Entry 7EYB (electron microscopy, 3.70 A resolution); this record covers chains a and C of the 20 polymer chains in the assembly.

Chain a:
Name: Internal virion protein gp14
From: Escherichia phage T7
Reference sequence: P03724 (GP14_BPT7); numbering as in UniProt (aligned over 1-196)
Amino-acid sequence (196 residues; numbered 1 to 196; the number before each row is that of its first residue):
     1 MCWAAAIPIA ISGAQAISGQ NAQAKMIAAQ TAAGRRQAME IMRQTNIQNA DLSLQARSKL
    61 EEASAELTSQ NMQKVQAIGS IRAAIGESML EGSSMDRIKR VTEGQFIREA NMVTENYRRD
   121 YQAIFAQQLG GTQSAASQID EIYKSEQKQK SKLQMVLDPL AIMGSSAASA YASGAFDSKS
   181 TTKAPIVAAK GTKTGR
Disordered / not traced: 79-196

Chain C:
Name: Internal virion protein gp15
From: Escherichia phage T7
Reference sequence: P03725 (GP15_BPT7); residues 1-747 here = UniProt positions 1-747
Amino-acid sequence (747 residues; row label = number of the first residue in the row):
     1 MSKIESALQA AQPGLSRLRG GAGGMGYRAA TTQAEQPRSS LLDTIGRFAK AGADMYTAKE
    61 QRARDLADER SNEIIRKLTP EQRREALNNG TLLYQDDPYA MEALRVKTGR NAAYLVDDDV
   121 MQKIKEGVFR TREEMEEYRH SRLQEGAKVY AEQFGIDPED VDYQRGFNGD ITERNISLYG
   181 AHDNFLSQQA QKGAIMNSRV ELNGVLQDPD MLRRPDSADF FEKYIDNGLV TGAIPSDAQA
   241 TQLISQAFSD ASSRAGGADF LMRVGDKKVT LNGATTTYRE LIGEEQWNAL MVTAQRSQFE
   301 TDAKLNEQYR LKINSALNQE DPRTAWEMLQ GIKAELDKVQ PDEQMTPQRE WLISAQEQVQ
   361 NQMNAWTKAQ AKALDDSMKS MNKLDVIDKQ FQKRINGEWV STDFKDMPVN ENTGEFKHSD
   421 MVNYANKKLA EIDSMDIPDG AKDAMKLKYL QADSKDGAFR TAIGTMVTDA GQEWSAAVIN
   481 GKLPERTPAM DALRRIRNAD PQLIAALYPD QAELFLTMDM MDKQGIDPQV ILDADRLTVK
   541 RSKEQRFEDD KAFESALNAS KAPEIARMPA SLRESARKIY DSVKYRSGNE SMAMEQMTKF
   601 LKESTYTFTG DDVDGDTVGV IPKNMMQVNS DPKSWEQGRD ILEEARKGII ASNPWITNKQ
   661 LTMYSQGDSI YLMDTTGQVR VRYDKELLSK VWSENQKKLE EKAREKALAD VNKRAPIVAA
   721 TKAREAAAKR VREKRKQTPK FIYGRKE
Disordered / not traced: 1-64, 712-747

How chain a and chain C interact:
Residue-residue contacts - 19 pairs, chain a then chain C:
  Gly-19(a) with Lys-123(C)
  Arg-35(a) with Phe-154(C)
  Ser-58(a) with Asn-111(C)
  Lys-59(a) with Asn-111(C); Leu-115(C)
  Leu-60(a) with Asp-118(C)
  Glu-61(a) with Asp-118(C), hydrogen bond (backbone-side chain)
  Glu-62(a) with Asp-118(C)
  Ala-63(a) with Asp-118(C); Met-121(C), hydrophobic
  Ser-64(a) with Tyr-114(C); Asp-118(C), hydrogen bond (backbone-side chain)
  Leu-67(a) with Tyr-114(C), hydrogen bond (backbone-side chain)
  Thr-68(a) with Tyr-114(C)
  Asn-71(a) with Arg-110(C); Tyr-114(C); Asp-170(C)
  Met-72(a) with Arg-110(C)
  Val-75(a) with Arg-110(C)
Other interface residues (no listed pair), chain a (17 interface residues in all): Gln-20, Ala-32, Gln-70
Other interface residues (no listed pair), chain C (12 interface residues in all): Gln-122, Gln-153, Glu-173

Summary:
Chain a and chain C form an interface of 17 and 12 residues respectively, with 3 hydrogen bonds. Among the
polar pairs are Glu-61(a)/Asp-118(C), Ser-64(a)/Asp-118(C) and Leu-67(a)/Tyr-114(C).
Here chain a is Internal virion protein gp14 and chain C is Internal virion protein gp15, both from
Escherichia phage T7. Entry 7EYB (core proteins) was determined by electron microscopy together with 7EY6,
7EY7, 7EY8 and 7EY9 from the same study.
